7B6X - chains B and C of the 8 polymer chains in the assembly; structure by electron microscopy, 3.60 A resolution.

Chain B:
Molecule: GEO08327p1
Organism: Drosophila melanogaster
Reference sequence: Q9VF82 (Q9VF82_DROME); residues 1-152 here = UniProt positions 1-152
Sequence (152 residues; numbered 1 to 152; the number before each row is that of its first residue):
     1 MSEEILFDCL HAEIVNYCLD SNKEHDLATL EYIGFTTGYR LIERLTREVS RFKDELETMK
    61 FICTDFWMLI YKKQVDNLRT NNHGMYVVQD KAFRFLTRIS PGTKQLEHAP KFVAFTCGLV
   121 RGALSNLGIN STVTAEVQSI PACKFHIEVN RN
Not modelled in the structure: 1

Chain C:
Molecule: Trafficking protein particle complex subunit
Organism: Drosophila melanogaster
Reference sequence: Q9VA95 (Q9VA95_DROME); residue numbers follow UniProt; this construct covers 1-145
Sequence (145 residues; each row starts with the number of its first residue):
     1 MTIFNLYIFD KFGTLLHYAE WNRTKKSGIT REEEAKLTYG MLFSIKSFVS KISPHDPKEG
    61 FLYYKTNRYA LHYLETPSGL KFVLNTDTTA INVKELLQQL YAKVWVEFVV RDPLWTPGTV
   121 VTSELFQSKL DEFVRQSPIF GIRNI

How chain B and chain C interact:
Residue-residue contacts - 15 pairs, chain B then chain C:
  Glu-4(B) with Arg-111(C), salt bridge
  Ile-5(B) with Arg-111(C)
  Ala-12(B) with Pro-113(C), hydrophobic
  Thr-97(B) with Leu-125(C)
  Arg-98(B) with Glu-107(C), salt bridge; Arg-111(C), hydrogen bond (side chain-backbone); Asp-112(C); Leu-125(C)
  Ile-99(B) with Asp-112(C); Pro-113(C); Leu-114(C), hydrophobic; Leu-125(C)
  Ser-100(B) with Leu-125(C)
  Gln-105(B) with Leu-114(C)
  His-108(B) with Leu-114(C)
Interface residues without a listed pair, chain B (12 interface residues in all): Asp-8, Asn-16, Pro-101
Interface residues without a listed pair, chain C (8 interface residues in all): Ser-123, Glu-124

In short:
12 residues of chain B and 8 residues of chain C are in contact; the contacts include 1 hydrogen bond and 2
salt bridges. Among the polar pairs are Glu-4(B)/Arg-111(C), Arg-98(B)/Glu-107(C) and Arg-98(B)/Arg-111(C).
Chain B is GEO08327p1 and chain C is Trafficking protein particle complex subunit, both from Drosophila
melanogaster; the structure, TRAPPCore from the MiniTRAPPIII complex, was determined by electron microscopy.
